Entry 8G30 (electron microscopy, 3.10 A resolution); this record covers chains G and N of the 12 polymer chains in the assembly.

# Chain G
Name: FNI19 Fab heavy chain
From: Homo sapiens
Notes: antibody fragment or engineered binder
Sequence (231 residues; row label = number of the first residue in the row):
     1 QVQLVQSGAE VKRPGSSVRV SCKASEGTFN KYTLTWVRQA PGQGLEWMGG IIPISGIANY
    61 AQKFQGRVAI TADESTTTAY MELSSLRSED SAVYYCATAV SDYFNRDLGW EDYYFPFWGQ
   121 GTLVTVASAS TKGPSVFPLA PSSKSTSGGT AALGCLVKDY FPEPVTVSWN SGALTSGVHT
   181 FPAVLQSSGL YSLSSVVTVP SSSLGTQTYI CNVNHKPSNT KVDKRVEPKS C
Not modelled in the structure: 1, 131-231
Cystine bridges: Cys22-Cys96

# Chain N
Name: Neuraminidase
From: Influenza A virus
UniProt: V9SU56 (V9SU56_9INFA); numbering as in UniProt (aligned over 82-469)
Sequence (492 residues; row label = number of the first residue in the row; numbers below 1 keep their minus sign (Met-22 is residue -22)):
   -22 METDTLLLWV LLLWVPGSTG DHHHHHHGSG LNDIFEAQKI EWHEGSIINE TADDIVYRLT
    38 VIIDDRYESL KNLITLRADR LEMIINDNVS TILASGENLY FQGSAEYRNW SKPQCDITGF
    98 APFSKDNSIR LSAGGDIWVT REPYVSCDPD KCYQFALGQG TTLNNVHSNN TVRDRTPYRT
   158 LLMNELGVPF HLGTKQVCIA WSSSSCHDGK AWLHVCITGD DKNATASFIY NGRLVDSVVS
   218 WSKEILRTQE SECVCINGTC TVVMTDGSAS GKADTKILFI EEGKIVHTST LSGSAQHVEE
   278 CSCYPRYPGV RCVCRDNWKG SNRPIVDINI KDHSIVSSYV CSGLVGDTPR KNDSSSSSHC
   338 LDPNNEEGGH GVKGWAFDDG NDVWMGRTIN ETSRLGYETF KVIEGWSNPK SKLQINRQVI
   398 VDRGNRSGYS GIFSVEGKSC INRCFYVELI RGRKEETEVL WTSNSIVVFC GTSGTYGTGS
   458 WPDGADLNLM PI
Not modelled in the structure: -22 to 81
Cystine bridges: Cys92-Cys417, Cys124-Cys129, Cys175-Cys193, Cys183-Cys230, Cys232-Cys237, Cys278-Cys291, Cys280-Cys289, Cys318-Cys337, Cys421-Cys447
Covalently attached groups: N-acetylglucosamine (NAG) linked to Asn86, Asn146, Asn234, Asn329, Asn367; glycan linked to Asn200
Sequence notes: initiating methionine (-22); expression tag (-21 to 81)
Ion coordination: Ca2+: Asp293, Gly297, Asp324, Gly345, His347

# Chain G / chain N interface
Pairs across the interface (39; chain G residue first):
  Ser55(G) - Asp198(N)
  Ser55(G) - Lys199(N)
  Ile57(G) - Asp198(N)
  Ile57(G) - Lys220(N)
  Ile57(G) - Glu221(N)
  Ile57(G) - Ile222(N)  hydrophobic
  Ala58(G) - Glu221(N)
  Asn59(G) - Ser245(N)  hydrogen bond
  Asn59(G) - Ser247(N)  hydrogen bond
  Gln62(G) - Trp295(N)  hydrogen bond
  Gln65(G) - Ser245(N)
  Gln65(G) - Gly248(N)
  Gln65(G) - Lys249(N)
  Asp102(G) - Arg150(N)
  Tyr103(G) - Arg150(N)
  Tyr103(G) - Asp151(N)  hydrogen bond
  Tyr103(G) - Arg152(N)  hydrogen bond (side chain-backbone)
  Phe104(G) - Asp151(N)
  Phe104(G) - Arg152(N)  hydrogen bond (backbone-side chain)
  Phe104(G) - Ile222(N)  hydrophobic
  Phe104(G) - Ala246(N)  hydrophobic
  Asn105(G) - Val149(N)  hydrogen bond (side chain-backbone)
  Asn105(G) - Asp151(N)
  Arg106(G) - Leu134(N)
  Arg106(G) - Asp151(N)  salt bridge
  Arg106(G) - Arg152(N)
  Arg106(G) - Trp178(N)  hydrogen bond (side chain-backbone)
  Arg106(G) - Ser179(N)
  Arg106(G) - Glu227(N)  salt bridge
  Arg106(G) - Asn294(N)
  Asp107(G) - Arg118(N)  salt bridge
  Asp107(G) - Arg292(N)  salt bridge
  Asp107(G) - His347(N)  hydrogen bond (backbone-side chain)
  Asp107(G) - Arg371(N)  salt bridge
  Asp107(G) - Tyr406(N)  hydrogen bond
  Leu108(G) - Arg118(N)
  Leu108(G) - Val149(N)  hydrophobic
  Trp110(G) - Ser247(N)
  Glu111(G) - Lys431(N)  salt bridge
Other interface residues (no listed pair), chain G (17 interface residues in all): Ile54, Gly109
Other interface residues (no listed pair), chain N (30 interface residues in all): Glu119, Arg156, Arg224, Lys296

# Overview
The interface between chain G and chain N involves 17 residues on one side and 30 on the other; the contacts
include 10 hydrogen bonds and 6 salt bridges. Among the polar pairs are Arg106(G)-Asp151(N),
Arg106(G)-Glu227(N) and Asp107(G)-Arg118(N).
Chain G is FNI19 Fab heavy chain (Homo sapiens) and chain N is Neuraminidase (Influenza A virus); the
structure, N2 neuraminidase of A/Tanzania/205/2010 H3N2 in complex with 4 FNI19 Fab molecules, was determined
by electron microscopy, deposited together with 8G3M, 8G3N, 8G3O, 8G3V and 8G40.
